PDB entry 6BVB | X-ray diffraction, 2.00 A resolution | chains B and C of the 4 polymer chains in the assembly

# Chain B
Name: Elongin-B
Source organism: Homo sapiens
UniProt: Q15370 (ELOB_HUMAN); residues 1-118 here = UniProt positions 1-118
Amino-acid sequence (118 residues; numbered 1 to 118; the number before each row is that of its first residue):
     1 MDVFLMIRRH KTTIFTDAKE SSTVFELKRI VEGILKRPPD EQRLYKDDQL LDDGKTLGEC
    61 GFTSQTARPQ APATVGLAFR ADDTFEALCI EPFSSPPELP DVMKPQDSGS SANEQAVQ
Unresolved in the structure: 107-118
Swiss-Prot annotation at these positions:
  - modified residue: M1 (N-acetylmethionine), T84 (Phosphothreonine), S108 (Phosphoserine), S111 (Phosphoserine)

# Chain C
Name: Elongin-C
Source organism: Homo sapiens
UniProt: Q15369 (ELOC_HUMAN); numbering as in UniProt (aligned over 17-112)
Amino-acid sequence (96 residues; numbered 17 to 112; the number before each row is that of its first residue):
    17 MYVKLISSDG HEFIVKREHA LTSGTIKAML SGPGQFAENE TNEVNFREIP SHVLSKVCMY
    77 FTYKVRYTNS STEIPEFPIA PEIALELLMA ANFLDC
Unresolved in the structure: 50-56

# How chain B and chain C interact
Contacting residue pairs (52):
  F4(B) - T78(C)
  F4(B) - R82(C)
  M6(B) - M75(C)  hydrophobic
  R8(B) - H27(C)
  K11(B) - D25(C)  hydrogen bond (side chain-backbone)
  K11(B) - H27(C)
  K11(B) - E28(C)  hydrogen bond (backbone-backbone)
  T12(B) - E28(C)
  T13(B) - E28(C)  hydrogen bond (backbone-backbone)
  T13(B) - F29(C)
  T13(B) - I30(C)  hydrogen bond (backbone-backbone)
  I14(B) - I30(C)
  F15(B) - F29(C)  hydrophobic
  F15(B) - I30(C)  hydrogen bond (backbone-backbone)
  F15(B) - V31(C)  hydrophobic
  F15(B) - S71(C)
  F15(B) - C74(C)  hydrophobic
  F15(B) - M75(C)  hydrophobic
  D17(B) - K32(C)  salt bridge
  I34(B) - Y18(C)
  I34(B) - I30(C)  hydrophobic
  R68(B) - Y83(C)  hydrogen bond
  P69(B) - M75(C)
  P69(B) - T78(C)
  P69(B) - Y79(C)  hydrophobic
  P69(B) - R82(C)
  P69(B) - Y83(C)  hydrophobic
  Q70(B) - M75(C)
  Q70(B) - Y79(C)
  Q70(B) - P91(C)
  Q70(B) - E92(C)
  Q70(B) - F93(C)
  Q70(B) - P94(C)
  P72(B) - M75(C)
  E91(B) - H27(C)
  P92(B) - H27(C)  hydrogen bond (backbone-side chain)
  F93(B) - H27(C)
  F93(B) - F29(C)  hydrophobic
  F93(B) - S67(C)
  F93(B) - S71(C)
  S94(B) - D25(C)
  S94(B) - P66(C)
  S94(B) - S67(C)  hydrogen bond (backbone-side chain)
  S94(B) - H68(C)  hydrogen bond
  S95(B) - H68(C)
  P96(B) - H68(C)
  P96(B) - E98(C)
  P97(B) - E102(C)
  L99(B) - P97(C)
  L99(B) - E98(C)
  M103(B) - P97(C)
  M103(B) - L101(C)  hydrophobic
Interface residues without a listed pair, chain B (28 interface residues in all): H10, T16, I30, L35, P100
Interface residues without a listed pair, chain C (29 interface residues in all): G26, I99, A100

# In short
28 residues of chain B face 29 of chain C across their interface, with 9 hydrogen bonds and 1 salt bridge.
Polar pairs include D17(B)-K32(C), K11(B)-D25(C) and R68(B)-Y83(C).
Chain B is Elongin-B and chain C is Elongin-C, both from Homo sapiens; the structure, Crystal structure of
HIF-2alpha-pVHL-elongin B-elongin C, was determined by X-ray diffraction.
